Entry 8DM9 (electron microscopy, 2.56 A resolution); this record covers chains A and D of the 4 polymer chains in the assembly.

Chain A:
Name: Spike glycoprotein
Source organism: Severe acute respiratory syndrome coronavirus 2
UniProtKB: P0DTC2 (SPIKE_SARS2); aligned to UniProt positions 1-1208 over residues 1-1208
Amino-acid sequence (1285 residues; numbered 1 to 1288 plus 6 insertion-coded residues; 9 numbers in that range are skipped by the numbering (no residue carries them; nothing is unmodelled there); the number before each row is that of its first residue; a row labelled like 210A-210F holds insertion residues (210A, then the next letters in order)):
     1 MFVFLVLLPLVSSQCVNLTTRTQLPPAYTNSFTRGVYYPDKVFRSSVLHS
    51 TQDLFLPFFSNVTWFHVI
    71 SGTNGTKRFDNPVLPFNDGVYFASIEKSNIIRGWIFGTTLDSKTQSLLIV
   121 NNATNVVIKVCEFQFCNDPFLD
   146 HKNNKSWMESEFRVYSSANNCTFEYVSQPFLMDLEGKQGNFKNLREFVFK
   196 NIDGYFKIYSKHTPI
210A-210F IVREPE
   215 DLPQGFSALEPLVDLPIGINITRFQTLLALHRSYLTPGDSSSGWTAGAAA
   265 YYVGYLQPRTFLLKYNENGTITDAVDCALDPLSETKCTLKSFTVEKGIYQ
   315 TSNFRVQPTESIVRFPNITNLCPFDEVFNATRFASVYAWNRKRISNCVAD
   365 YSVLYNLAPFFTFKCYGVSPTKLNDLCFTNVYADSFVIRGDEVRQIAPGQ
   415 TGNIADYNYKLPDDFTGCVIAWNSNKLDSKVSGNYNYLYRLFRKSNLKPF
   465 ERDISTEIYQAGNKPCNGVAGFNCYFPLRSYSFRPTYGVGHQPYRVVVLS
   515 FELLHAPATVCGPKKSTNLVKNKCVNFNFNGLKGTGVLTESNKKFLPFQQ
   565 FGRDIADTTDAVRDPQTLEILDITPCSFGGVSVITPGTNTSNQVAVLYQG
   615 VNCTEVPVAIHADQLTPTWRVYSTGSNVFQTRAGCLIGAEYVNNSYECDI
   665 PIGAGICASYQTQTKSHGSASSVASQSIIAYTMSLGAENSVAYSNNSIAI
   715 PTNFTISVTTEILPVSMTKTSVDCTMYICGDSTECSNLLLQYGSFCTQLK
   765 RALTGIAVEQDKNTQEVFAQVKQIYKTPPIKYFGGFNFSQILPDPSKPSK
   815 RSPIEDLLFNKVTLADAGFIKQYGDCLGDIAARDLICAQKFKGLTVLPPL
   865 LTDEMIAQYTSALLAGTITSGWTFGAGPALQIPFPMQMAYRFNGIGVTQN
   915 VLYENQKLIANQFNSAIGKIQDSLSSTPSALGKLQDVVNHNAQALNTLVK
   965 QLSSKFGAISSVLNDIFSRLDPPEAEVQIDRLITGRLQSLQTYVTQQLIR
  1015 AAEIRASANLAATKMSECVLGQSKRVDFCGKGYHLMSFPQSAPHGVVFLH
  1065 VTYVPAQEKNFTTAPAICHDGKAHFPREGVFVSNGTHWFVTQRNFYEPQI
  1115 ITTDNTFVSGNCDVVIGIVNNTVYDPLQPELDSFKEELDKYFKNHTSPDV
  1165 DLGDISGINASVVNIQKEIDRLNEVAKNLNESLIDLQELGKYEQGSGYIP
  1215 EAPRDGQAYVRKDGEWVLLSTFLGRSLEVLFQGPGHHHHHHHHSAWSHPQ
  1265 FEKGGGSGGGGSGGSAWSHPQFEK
Disordered / not traced: 1-13, 71-76, 146-152, 177-184, 210A-210F, 248-256, 621-640, 676-690, 828-855, 1148-1288
Differences from the reference sequence: variant Val67 (Ala in P0DTC2), Ile95 (Thr in P0DTC2), Asn417 (Lys in P0DTC2), Asn477 (Ser in P0DTC2), Lys478 (Thr in P0DTC2), Tyr501 (Asn in P0DTC2), Gly614 (Asp in P0DTC2), Tyr655 (His in P0DTC2), His681 (Pro in P0DTC2), Tyr796 (Asp in P0DTC2); conflict Asp142 (Tyr145 in P0DTC2), Arg210C (Asn211 in P0DTC2), Glu210D (Leu212 in P0DTC2), 29 further conflict positions vs the reference (P0DTC2) not listed; insertion (210A-210B); expression tag (1209-1288)
Disulfides: Cys15-Cys136, Cys131-Cys166, Cys291-Cys301, Cys336-Cys361, Cys379-Cys432, Cys391-Cys525, Cys480-Cys488, Cys538-Cys590, Cys617-Cys649, Cys662-Cys671, Cys738-Cys760, Cys743-Cys749, Cys1032-Cys1043, Cys1082-Cys1126
Covalently attached groups: N-acetylglucosamine (NAG) linked to Asn17, Asn61, Asn122, Asn165, Asn234, Asn282, Asn331, Asn343, Asn709, Asn717, Asn801, Asn1074, Asn1098, Asn1134
UniProt features mapped onto this chain:
  - region: Asn280 to Cys301 (Putative superantigen), Arg403 to Asp405 (Integrin-binding motif), Asn448 to Phe456 (Immunodominant HLA epitope recognized by the CD8+), Ser816 to Tyr837 (Fusion peptide 1), Lys835 to Phe855 (Fusion peptide 2), Asp1163 to Glu1202 (Heptad repeat 2)
  - site: Arg815, Ser816 (Cleavage)
  - glycosylation: Asn17 (N-linked (GlcNAc...) (complex) asparagine), Asn61 (N-linked (GlcNAc...) (hybrid) asparagine), Asn74 (N-linked (GlcNAc...) (complex) asparagine), Asn122 (N-linked (GlcNAc...) (hybrid) asparagine), Asn149 (N-linked (GlcNAc...) (complex) asparagine), Asn165 (N-linked (GlcNAc...) (complex) asparagine), Asn234 (N-linked (GlcNAc...) (high mannose) asparagine), Asn282 (N-linked (GlcNAc...) (complex) asparagine), Thr323 (O-linked (GalNAc) threonine), Ser325 (O-linked (HexNAc...) serine), Asn331 (N-linked (GlcNAc...) (complex) asparagine), Asn343 (N-linked (GlcNAc...) (complex) asparagine), Asn603 (N-linked (GlcNAc...) (hybrid) asparagine), Asn616 (N-linked (GlcNAc...) (complex) asparagine), Asn657 (N-linked (GlcNAc...) (complex) asparagine), Thr676 (O-linked (GlcNAc...) threonine), Thr678 (O-linked (GlcNAc...) threonine), Asn709 (N-linked (GlcNAc...) (high mannose) asparagine), Asn717 (N-linked (GlcNAc...) (hybrid) asparagine), Asn801 (N-linked (GlcNAc...) (hybrid) asparagine) and 6 more in UniProt
Reported in the primary citation:
  - post-translational modification sites: Asn74 (proposed by the authors, not directly observed)

Chain D:
Name: Angiotensin-converting enzyme 2
Source organism: Mus musculus
Notes: EC 3.4.17.23, 3.4.17.-
UniProtKB: Q8R0I0 (ACE2_MOUSE); numbering as in UniProt (aligned over 1-615)
Amino-acid sequence (621 residues; numbered 1 to 621; the number before each row is that of its first residue):
     1 MSSSSWLLLSLVAVTTAQSLTEENAKTFLNNFNQEAEDLSYQSSLASWNY
    51 NTNITEENAQKMSEAAAKWSAFYEEQSKTAQSFSLQEIQTPIIKRQLQAL
   101 QQSGSSALSADKNKQLNTILNTMSTIYSTGKVCNPKNPQECLLLEPGLDE
   151 IMATSTDYNSRLWAWEGWRAEVGKQLRPLYEEYVVLKNEMARANNYNDYG
   201 DYWRGDYEAEGADGYNYNRNQLIEDVERTFAEIKPLYEHLHAYVRRKLMD
   251 TYPSYISPTGCLPAHLLGDMWGRFWTNLYPLTVPFAQKPNIDVTDAMMNQ
   301 GWDAERIFQEAEKFFVSVGLPHMTQGFWANSMLTEPADGRKVVCHPTAWD
   351 LGHGDFRIKMCTKVTMDNFLTAHHEMGHIQYDMAYARQPFLLRNGANEGF
   401 HEAVGEIMSLSAATPKHLKSIGLLPSDFQEDSETEINFLLKQALTIVGTL
   451 PFTYMLEKWRWMVFRGEIPKEQWMKKWWEMKREIVGVVEPLPHDETYCDP
   501 ASLFHVSNDYSFIRYYTRTIYQFQFQEALCQAAKYNGSLHKCDISNSTEA
   551 GQKLLKMLSLGNSEPWTKALENVVGARNMDVKPLLNYFQPLFDWLKEQNR
   601 NSFVGWNTEWSPYADHHHHHH
Disordered / not traced: 1-19, 613-621
Differences from the reference sequence: expression tag (616-621)
Disulfides: Cys133-Cys141, Cys530-Cys542
Covalently attached groups: N-acetylglucosamine (NAG) linked to Asn53, Asn546
UniProt features mapped onto this chain:
  - active site: Glu375 (Proton acceptor), His505 (Proton donor)
  - binding site (chloride): Arg169, Trp477, Lys481
  - binding site (substrate): Arg273, His345, Pro346, Tyr515
  - binding site (Zn(2+)): His374, His378, Glu402
  - glycosylation (N-linked (GlcNAc...) asparagine): Asn53, Asn536, Asn546

How chain A and chain D interact:
Residue-residue contacts (32):
  Tyr449(A) - Asp38(D)  hydrogen bond
  Tyr449(A) - Gln42(D)  hydrogen bond
  Tyr453(A) - Gln34(D)
  Leu455(A) - Asn30(D)
  Phe456(A) - Thr27(D)
  Phe456(A) - Asn30(D)
  Phe456(A) - Asn31(D)
  Ala475(A) - Asn24(D)  hydrogen bond (backbone-side chain)
  Ala475(A) - Thr27(D)
  Gly476(A) - Asn24(D)
  Phe486(A) - Ser82(D)
  Phe486(A) - Phe83(D)  hydrophobic
  Asn487(A) - Asn24(D)  hydrogen bond
  Tyr489(A) - Thr27(D)
  Tyr489(A) - Phe28(D)
  Tyr489(A) - Asn31(D)
  Arg493(A) - Asn31(D)  hydrogen bond
  Arg493(A) - Gln34(D)
  Arg493(A) - Glu35(D)  salt bridge
  Ser496(A) - Asp38(D)  hydrogen bond
  Arg498(A) - Asp38(D)  salt bridge
  Arg498(A) - Tyr41(D)
  Arg498(A) - Gln42(D)  hydrogen bond
  Thr500(A) - Tyr41(D)  hydrogen bond
  Thr500(A) - Asn330(D)
  Thr500(A) - Asp355(D)
  Thr500(A) - Arg357(D)
  Tyr501(A) - Tyr41(D)  hydrophobic
  Tyr501(A) - His353(D)
  Gly502(A) - His353(D)  hydrogen bond (backbone-backbone)
  Gly502(A) - Gly354(D)  hydrogen bond (backbone-backbone)
  His505(A) - His353(D)  hydrogen bond
Also at the interface, not in a pair above, chain A (17 interface residues in all): Arg403
Also at the interface, not in a pair above, chain D (19 interface residues in all): Glu37, Thr79

Summary:
17 residues of chain A face 19 of chain D across their interface, with 11 hydrogen bonds and 2 salt bridges.
Polar pairs include Arg493(A)-Glu35(D), Arg498(A)-Asp38(D) and Tyr449(A)-Asp38(D). N-acetylglucosamine is
covalently linked to Asn17(A), Asn61(A), Asn122(A), Asn165(A), Asn234(A) and Asn282(A) and 8 more. From the
paper: a modification site at Asn74(A).
Here chain A is Spike glycoprotein (Severe acute respiratory syndrome coronavirus 2) and chain D is
Angiotensin-converting enzyme 2 (Mus musculus). Entry 8DM9 (Cryo-EM structure of SARS-CoV-2 Omicron BA.1 spike
protein in complex with mouse ACE2) was determined by electron microscopy together with 8DM3, 8DM4, 8DM5,
8DM6, 8DM7, 8DM8 and 8DMA from the same study.
